Entry 6ETU (X-ray diffraction, 1.33 A resolution); this record covers chain A.

== Chain A ==
Protein: Lysine-specific demethylase 4D
Organism: Homo sapiens
Notes: EC 1.14.11.-; fragment: jmjd2d
UniProt: Q6B0I6 (KDM4D_HUMAN); numbering as in UniProt (aligned over 1-342)
Chain sequence (342 residues; numbered 1 to 342; the number before each row is that of its first residue):
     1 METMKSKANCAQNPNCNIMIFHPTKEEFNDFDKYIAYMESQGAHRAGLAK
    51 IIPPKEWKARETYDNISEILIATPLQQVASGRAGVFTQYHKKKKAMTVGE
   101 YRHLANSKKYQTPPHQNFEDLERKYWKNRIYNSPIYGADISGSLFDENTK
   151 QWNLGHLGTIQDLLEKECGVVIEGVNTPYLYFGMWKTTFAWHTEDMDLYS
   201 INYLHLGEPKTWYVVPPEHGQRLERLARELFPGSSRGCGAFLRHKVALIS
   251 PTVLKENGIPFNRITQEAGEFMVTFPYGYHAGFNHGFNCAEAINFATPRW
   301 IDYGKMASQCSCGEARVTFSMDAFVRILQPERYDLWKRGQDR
Not modelled in the structure: 1-10, 341-342
Curated features (UniProtKB/Swiss-Prot):
  - binding site (2-oxoglutarate): Tyr136, Asn202, Lys210, Lys245
  - binding site (Fe cation): His192, Glu194, His280
  - binding site (Zn(2+)): Cys238, His244, Cys310, Cys312
  - modified residue (PolyADP-ribosyl glutamic acid): Glu26, Glu27
Ion coordination: Na+ near Asn17 (its only coordinating residue here); Ni2+: His192, Glu194, His280 (together with BWZ); Zn2+: Cys238, His244, Cys310, Cys312
Small-molecule neighbours: BWZ ([[3-(2H-1,2,3,4-tetrazol-5-yl)phenyl]carbonylamino]azanium): Tyr136, Tyr181, Thr187, Thr188, Phe189, His192, Glu194, Ser200, Asn202, Lys210, Trp212, His280, Asn284, Ala290, Ala292
From the paper describing this entry:
  - binding site for BWZ: Phe189, Ser200, Asn202, Lys210, Asn284
  - conformationally variable residues (side-chain flip): Tyr136

== Overview ==
Ligands of chain A: compound BWZ. The Ni2+ site is built by His192, Glu194 and His280. Cys238, His244, Cys310
and Cys312 coordinate Zn2+. From UniProt: 4 residues binding 2-oxoglutarate, 3 Fe cation-binding residues and
4 Zn2+-binding residues. The paper reports a binding site for BWZ at Phe189, Ser200 and Asn202 among others;
conformational variability at Tyr136.
Chain A is Lysine-specific demethylase 4D (Homo sapiens); the structure, Crystal structure of KDM4D with
tetrazolhydrazide compound 7, was determined by X-ray diffraction, deposited together with 6ETV, 6ETG, 6ETS,
6ETT and 6ETW.
